PDB entry 3HGQ | X-ray diffraction, 3.00 A resolution | chains A and B

# Chain A (and B)
Molecule: HDA1 complex subunit 3
From: Saccharomyces cerevisiae
Notes: chain B of this document is another copy of the same molecule, construct and numbering; everything in this record applies to it too
Reference sequence: Q06623 (HDA3_YEAST); numbering as in UniProt (aligned over 6-333)
Amino-acid sequence (328 residues; numbered 6 to 333; the number before each row is that of its first residue):
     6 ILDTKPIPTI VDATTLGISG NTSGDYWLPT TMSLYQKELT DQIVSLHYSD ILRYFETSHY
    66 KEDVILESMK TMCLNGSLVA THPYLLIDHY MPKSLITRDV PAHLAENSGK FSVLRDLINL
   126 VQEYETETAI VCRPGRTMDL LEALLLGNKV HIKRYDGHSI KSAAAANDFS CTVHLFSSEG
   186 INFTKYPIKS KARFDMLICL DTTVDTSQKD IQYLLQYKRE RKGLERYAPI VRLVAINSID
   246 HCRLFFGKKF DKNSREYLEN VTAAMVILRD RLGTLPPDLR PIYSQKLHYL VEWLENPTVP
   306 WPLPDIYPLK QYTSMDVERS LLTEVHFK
Unresolved in the structure: 6-26, 224-229, 332-333 (chain B: 6-26, 167-172, 224-229, 329-333)
Sequence notes: engineered mutation Ala-168 (Lys in Q06623), Ala-169 (Gln in Q06623), Ala-170 (Lys in Q06623)
Modified / non-standard residues: Mse-37, Mse-74, Mse-77, Mse-96, Mse-143, Mse-201, Mse-270, Mse-320 (selenomethionine; parent Met)
Reported in the primary citation:
  - conformationally variable residues (order/disorder transition): Lys-166 to Asn-172, Arg-224 to Tyr-232
  - mutagenesis - K194A/K196A: decreased binding to duplex DNA
  - mutagenesis - R138A, R141A: decreased expression

# Chain A / chain B interface
Pairs across the interface - 26 pairs, chain A then chain B:
  Leu-39(A) / Tyr-40(B)  hydrophobic
  Leu-39(A) / Tyr-89(B)  hydrophobic
  Leu-39(A) / His-94(B)
  Leu-39(A) / Tyr-95(B)  hydrophobic
  Leu-39(A) / Asn-112(B)
  Tyr-40(A) / Tyr-40(B)  hydrophobic
  Tyr-40(A) / Glu-43(B)
  Lys-42(A) / Tyr-95(B)
  Glu-43(A) / Tyr-40(B)
  Glu-43(A) / His-94(B)  salt bridge
  Glu-43(A) / Tyr-95(B)
  Asp-46(A) / His-94(B)  salt bridge
  Asp-46(A) / Tyr-95(B)
  Gln-47(A) / Gln-47(B)
  Tyr-89(A) / Leu-39(B)
  His-94(A) / Glu-43(B)  salt bridge
  His-94(A) / Asp-46(B)  salt bridge
  Tyr-95(A) / Leu-39(B)  hydrophobic
  Tyr-95(A) / Glu-43(B)
  Tyr-95(A) / Asp-46(B)
  Tyr-95(A) / Arg-274(B)  hydrogen bond (side chain-backbone)
  Glu-111(A) / Glu-111(B)
  Asn-112(A) / Leu-39(B)
  Arg-274(A) / Tyr-95(B)  hydrogen bond (backbone-side chain)
  Asp-275(A) / Tyr-95(B)
  Ser-289(A) / Arg-103(B)
Interface residues without a listed pair, chain A (16 interface residues in all): His-108, Leu-277
Interface residues without a listed pair, chain B (16 interface residues in all): Lys-42, Ile-92, His-108, Asp-275

# Summary
The chain A/chain B interface involves 16 residues from each chain, with 2 hydrogen bonds and 4 salt bridges.
Polar contacts include Glu-43(A)/His-94(B), Asp-46(A)/His-94(B) and Tyr-95(A)/Arg-274(B). From the paper:
R138A and R141A of chain A reduce expression; conformational variability at Lys-166(A) and Arg-224(A).
Chain A and chain B are both HDA1 complex subunit 3 (Saccharomyces cerevisiae); the structure, Structural and
functional studies of the yeast class II Hda1 HDAC complex, was determined by X-ray diffraction together with
3HGT from the same study.
